Entry 4ALN (X-ray diffraction, 3.05 A resolution); this record covers chains B and C of the 4 polymer chains in the assembly.

[Chain B (and C)]
Protein: Enoyl-[acyl-carrier-protein] reductase [NADPH]
Source organism: Staphylococcus aureus
Notes: EC 1.3.1.10; chain C of this document is another copy of the same molecule, construct and numbering; everything in this record applies to it too
UniProtKB: Q7A6D8 (Q7A6D8_STAAN); numbering as in UniProt (aligned over 1-256)
Amino-acid sequence (282 residues; numbered -25 to 256; the number before each row is that of its first residue; numbers below 1 keep their minus sign (Met-25 is residue -25)):
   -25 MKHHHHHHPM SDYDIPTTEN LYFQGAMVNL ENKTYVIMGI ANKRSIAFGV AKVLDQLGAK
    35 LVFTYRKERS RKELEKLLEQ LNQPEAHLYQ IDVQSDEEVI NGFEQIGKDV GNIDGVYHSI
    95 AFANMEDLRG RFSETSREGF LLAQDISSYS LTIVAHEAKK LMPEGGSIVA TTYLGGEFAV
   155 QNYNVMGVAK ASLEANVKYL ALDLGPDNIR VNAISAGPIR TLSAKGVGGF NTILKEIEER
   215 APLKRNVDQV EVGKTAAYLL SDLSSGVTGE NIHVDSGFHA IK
Disordered / not traced: -25 to 2, 97-108, 147-157, 195-204, 256 (chain C: -25 to 2, 95-106, 149-156, 195-202, 256)
Sequence notes: expression tag (-25 to 0); engineered mutation Val2 (Leu in Q7A6D8)
From the paper describing this entry:
  - mutagenesis - R40Q/K41N: increased catalytic activity on NADH
  - mutagenesis - R40Q/K41N/S44L: decreased catalytic activity
  - specificity-determining residues: Ser197 (by similarity / conservation)

[Chain B / chain C interface]
Residue-residue contacts (61; chain B residue first):
  Ala175(B) - Pro216(C)
  Leu176(B) - Pro216(C)
  Gly179(B) - Pro216(C)
  Gly179(B) - Leu217(C)
  Pro180(B) - Pro216(C)
  Pro180(B) - Lys218(C)
  Asn182(B) - Leu217(C)
  Asn182(B) - Arg219(C)
  Pro216(B) - Ala175(C)
  Pro216(B) - Leu176(C)
  Pro216(B) - Gly179(C)
  Pro216(B) - Pro180(C)
  Leu217(B) - Asn182(C)
  Leu217(B) - Arg184(C)
  Leu217(B) - Ser239(C)
  Arg219(B) - Asn182(C)
  Arg219(B) - Ser239(C)
  Glu225(B) - Ser239(C)  hydrogen bond
  Glu225(B) - Gly240(C)  hydrogen bond (side chain-backbone)
  Lys228(B) - Asp236(C)  salt bridge
  Lys228(B) - Leu237(C)
  Lys228(B) - Ser239(C)  hydrogen bond
  Thr229(B) - Tyr232(C)  hydrogen bond
  Thr229(B) - Val241(C)
  Tyr232(B) - Thr229(C)  hydrogen bond
  Tyr232(B) - Tyr232(C)  hydrophobic
  Asp236(B) - Lys228(C)  salt bridge
  Leu237(B) - Lys228(C)
  Leu237(B) - Thr229(C)
  Leu237(B) - Leu237(C)  hydrophobic
  Ser239(B) - Leu217(C)
  Ser239(B) - Glu225(C)  hydrogen bond
  Ser239(B) - Lys228(C)  hydrogen bond
  Gly240(B) - Glu225(C)
  Gly240(B) - His247(C)
  Gly240(B) - Val248(C)
  Gly240(B) - Asp249(C)  hydrogen bond (backbone-backbone)
  Gly240(B) - Ser250(C)  hydrogen bond (backbone-backbone)
  Gly240(B) - Gly251(C)
  Val241(B) - Thr229(C)
  Val241(B) - Ile246(C)  hydrophobic
  Val241(B) - His247(C)
  Thr242(B) - Ser250(C)
  Thr242(B) - Gly251(C)
  Thr242(B) - His253(C)  hydrogen bond (backbone-side chain)
  Gly243(B) - His253(C)  hydrogen bond (backbone-side chain)
  Glu244(B) - Asn245(C)
  Glu244(B) - His247(C)  salt bridge
  Glu244(B) - His253(C)  salt bridge
  Asn245(B) - Glu244(C)
  Ile246(B) - Val241(C)  hydrophobic
  His247(B) - Val241(C)
  His247(B) - Glu244(C)  salt bridge
  Asp249(B) - Gly240(C)
  Ser250(B) - Gly240(C)  hydrogen bond (backbone-backbone)
  Gly251(B) - Gly240(C)
  Gly251(B) - Thr242(C)
  His253(B) - Thr242(C)  hydrogen bond (side chain-backbone)
  His253(B) - Gly243(C)  hydrogen bond (side chain-backbone)
  His253(B) - Glu244(C)  salt bridge
  Ile255(B) - Leu176(C)  hydrophobic
Also at the interface, not in a pair above, chain B (31 interface residues in all): Lys218, Val248, Ala254
Also at the interface, not in a pair above, chain C (32 interface residues in all): Ala254, Ile255

[Overview]
Chain B and chain C form an interface of 31 and 32 residues respectively, with 14 hydrogen bonds and 6 salt
bridges. Polar pairs include Lys228(B)-Asp236(C), Glu244(B)-His247(C) and Glu244(B)-His253(C). From the paper:
R40Q/K41N of chain B increase catalytic activity on NADH; the specificity determinant Ser197(B).
Both chains are Enoyl-[acyl-carrier-protein] reductase [NADPH] (Staphylococcus aureus). Entry 4ALN (Crystal
structure of S. aureus FabI (P32)) was determined by X-ray diffraction, deposited together with 4ALI, 4ALJ,
4ALK, 4ALL and 4ALM.
